PDB entry 2XAJ | X-ray diffraction, 3.30 A resolution | chains A and B

# Chain A
Molecule: Lysine-specific histone demethylase 1
From: Homo sapiens
Notes: EC 1.-.-.-
UniProt: O60341 (KDM1_HUMAN); residue numbers follow UniProt; this construct covers 1-852
Chain sequence (852 residues; numbered 1 to 852; the number before each row is that of its first residue):
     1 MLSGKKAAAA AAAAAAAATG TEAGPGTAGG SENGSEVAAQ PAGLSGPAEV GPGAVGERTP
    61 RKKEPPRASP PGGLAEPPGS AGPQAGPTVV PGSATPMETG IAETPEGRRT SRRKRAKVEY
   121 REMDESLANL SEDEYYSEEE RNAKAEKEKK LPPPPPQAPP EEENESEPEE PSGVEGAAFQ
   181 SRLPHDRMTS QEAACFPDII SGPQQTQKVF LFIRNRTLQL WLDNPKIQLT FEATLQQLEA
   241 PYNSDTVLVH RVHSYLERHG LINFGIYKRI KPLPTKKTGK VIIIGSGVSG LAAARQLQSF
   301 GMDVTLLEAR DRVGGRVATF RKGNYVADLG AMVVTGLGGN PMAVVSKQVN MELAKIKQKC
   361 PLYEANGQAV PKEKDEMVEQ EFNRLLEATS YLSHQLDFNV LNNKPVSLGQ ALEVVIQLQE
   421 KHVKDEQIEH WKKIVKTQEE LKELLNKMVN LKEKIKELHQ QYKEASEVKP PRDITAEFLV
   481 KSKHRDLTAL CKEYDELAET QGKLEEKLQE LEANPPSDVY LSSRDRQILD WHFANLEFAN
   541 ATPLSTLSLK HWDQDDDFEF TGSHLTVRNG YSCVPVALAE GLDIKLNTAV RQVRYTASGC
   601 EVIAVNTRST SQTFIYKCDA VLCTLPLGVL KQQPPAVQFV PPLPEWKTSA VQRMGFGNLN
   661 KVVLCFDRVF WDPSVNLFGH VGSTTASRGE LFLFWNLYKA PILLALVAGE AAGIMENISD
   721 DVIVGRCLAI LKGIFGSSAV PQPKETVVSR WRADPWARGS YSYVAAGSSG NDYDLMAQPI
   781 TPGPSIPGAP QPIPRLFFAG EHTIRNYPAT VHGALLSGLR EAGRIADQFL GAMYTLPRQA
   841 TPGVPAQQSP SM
Disordered / not traced: 1-170, 837-852
Residues lining bound ligands: FAD / phenylethylenecarboxylic acid: Ile284, Gly285, Ser286, Gly287, Val288, Ser289, Gly290, Leu307, Glu308, Ala309, Arg310, Gly314, Gly315, Arg316, Val317, Leu329, Gly330, Ala331, Met332, Val333, Thr335, Phe538, Ala539, Tyr571, Thr588, Ala589, Val590, Thr624, Leu625, Pro626, Val629, Val637, Leu659, Lys661, Trp751, Trp756, Ser760, Tyr761, Gly800, Glu801, Ala809, Thr810, Val811, His812, Ala814

# Chain B
Molecule: Rest corepressor 1
From: Homo sapiens
UniProt: Q9UKL0 (RCOR1_HUMAN); residue numbers follow UniProt; this construct covers 1-482
Chain sequence (482 residues; row label = number of the first residue in the row):
     1 MVEKGPEVSG KRRGRNNAAA SASAAAASAA ASAACASPAA TAASGAAASS ASAAAASAAA
    61 APNNGQNKSL AAAAPNGNSS SNSWEEGSSG SSSDEEHGGG GMRVGPQYQA VVPDFDPAKL
   121 ARRSQERDNL GMLVWSPNQN LSEAKLDEYI AIAKEKHGYN MEQALGMLFW HKHNIEKSLA
   181 DLPNFTPFPD EWTVEDKVLF EQAFSFHGKT FHRIQQMLPD KSIASLVKFY YSWKKTRTKT
   241 SVMDRHARKQ KREREESEDE LEEANGNNPI DIEVDQNKES KKEVPPTETV PQVKKEKHST
   301 QAKNRAKRKP PKGMFLSQED VEAVSANATA ATTVLRQLDM ELVSVKRQIQ NIKQTNSALK
   361 EKLDGGIEPY RLPEVIQKCN ARWTTEEQLL AVQAIRKYGR DFQAISDVIG NKSVVQVKNF
   421 FVNYRRRFNI DEVLQEWEAE HGKEETNGPS NQKPVKSPDN SIKMPEEEDE APVLDVRYAS
   481 AS
Disordered / not traced: 1-307, 441-482

# Chain A / chain B interface
Contacting residue pairs (88):
  Arg384(A) with Pro311(B); Lys312(B), hydrogen bond (side chain-backbone); Gly313(B); Met314(B)
  Glu387(A) with Pro311(B)
  Tyr391(A) with Arg308(B); Lys309(B); Pro310(B); Leu316(B), hydrophobic
  Leu392(A) with Leu316(B), hydrophobic
  Gln395(A) with Arg308(B)
  Leu396(A) with Gln318(B)
  Val415(A) with Leu316(B), hydrophobic
  Gln417(A) with Val324(B); Ala331(B)
  Leu418(A) with Phe315(B); Asp320(B); Val321(B), hydrophobic; Val324(B), hydrophobic
  Gln419(A) with Gly313(B); Met314(B); Phe315(B), hydrogen bond (side chain-backbone)
  Lys421(A) with Asp320(B), salt bridge; Leu335(B)
  His422(A) with Phe315(B)
  Lys424(A) with Leu335(B); Asp339(B), salt bridge
  Asp425(A) with Leu338(B)
  Gln427(A) with Leu342(B)
  Ile428(A) with Leu338(B); Glu341(B); Leu342(B)
  Trp431(A) with Val345(B), hydrophobic; Lys346(B); Ile349(B), hydrophobic
  Ile434(A) with Ile349(B), hydrophobic
  Val435(A) with Ile349(B), hydrophobic
  Gln438(A) with Ile352(B); Lys353(B); Asn356(B), hydrogen bond (backbone-side chain)
  Glu439(A) with Ile352(B)
  Leu441(A) with Asn356(B)
  Lys442(A) with Thr355(B); Asn356(B), hydrogen bond (backbone-side chain); Leu359(B)
  Leu445(A) with Asn356(B); Leu359(B), hydrophobic; Lys360(B)
  Asn446(A) with Leu359(B)
  Met448(A) with Leu363(B), hydrophobic
  Val449(A) with Leu359(B); Lys362(B); Leu363(B)
  Lys452(A) with Lys362(B); Leu363(B); Asp364(B); Gly366(B), hydrogen bond (side chain-backbone)
  Ile455(A) with Tyr370(B)
  Lys456(A) with Tyr370(B)
  His459(A) with Tyr370(B)
  Tyr462(A) with Leu372(B), hydrophobic
  Ile474(A) with Leu389(B), hydrophobic; Gln393(B), hydrogen bond (backbone-side chain)
  Thr475(A) with Gln393(B)
  Phe478(A) with Leu390(B), hydrophobic; Gln393(B); Ala394(B); Lys397(B)
  Lys481(A) with Val408(B)
  Ser482(A) with Lys397(B); Tyr398(B); Val408(B)
  His484(A) with Leu372(B); Val375(B)
  Arg485(A) with Tyr398(B), hydrogen bond; Ala404(B); Asp407(B)
  Asp486(A) with Lys397(B), salt bridge; Tyr398(B), hydrogen bond
  Leu487(A) with Tyr370(B); Leu372(B), hydrophobic
  Cys491(A) with Ile367(B), hydrophobic
  Tyr494(A) with Leu363(B); Gly366(B); Ile367(B), hydrophobic
  Asp495(A) with Arg371(B), salt bridge
  Glu505(A) with Lys360(B), salt bridge
  Glu512(A) with Lys353(B), salt bridge
Also at the interface, not in a pair above, chain A (55 interface residues in all): Glu381, Leu385, Ala388, Leu401, Val414, Glu420, Lys432, Glu477, Thr488
Also at the interface, not in a pair above, chain B (52 interface residues in all): Ser325, Gln348, Gly365, Pro369, Pro373, Glu386

# In short
The interface between chain A and chain B involves 55 residues on one side and 52 on the other, with 8
hydrogen bonds and 6 salt bridges. Polar contacts include Lys421(A)-Asp320(B), Lys424(A)-Asp339(B) and
Asp486(A)-Lys397(B). Bound to chain A: FAD / phenylethylenecarboxylic acid.
Chain A is Lysine-specific histone demethylase 1 and chain B is Rest corepressor 1, both from Homo sapiens;
the structure, Crystal structure of LSD1-CoREST in complex with (-)-trans-2- phenylcyclopropyl-1-amine, was
determined by X-ray diffraction together with 2XAF, 2XAG, 2XAH, 2XAQ and 2XAS from the same study.
